6UXP - chains A and B; structure by X-ray diffraction, 2.49 A resolution.

Chain A (and B):
Protein: Bcl-2 homologous antagonist/killer
Source organism: Homo sapiens
Notes: fragment: Core/dimerisation domain, residues 68-148; chain B of this document is another copy of the same molecule, construct and numbering; everything in this record applies to it too
Reference sequence: Q16611 (BAK_HUMAN); residue numbers follow UniProt; this construct covers 68-148
Amino-acid sequence (85 residues; each row starts with the number of its first residue):
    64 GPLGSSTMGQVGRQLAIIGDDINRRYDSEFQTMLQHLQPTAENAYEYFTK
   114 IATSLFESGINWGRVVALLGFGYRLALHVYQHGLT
Not modelled in the structure: 64-67, 147-148 (chain B: 64-70, 146-148)
Construct notes: expression tag (64-67)
UniProt features mapped onto this chain:
  - motif: Val74 to Arg88 (BH3), Ser117 to Tyr136 (BH1)

How chain A and chain B interact:
Pairs across the interface - 73 pairs, chain A then chain B:
  Thr70(A) with Leu100(B)
  Met71(A) with Tyr110(B), hydrophobic; Lys113(B); Ile114(B); Ser117(B)
  Gly72(A) with Ser117(B), hydrogen bond (backbone-side chain)
  Val74(A) with Ile114(B), hydrophobic
  Gly75(A) with Ile114(B); Ser117(B); Leu118(B)
  Arg76(A) with Ser117(B)
  Gln77(A) with Glu92(B), hydrogen bond; Met96(B)
  Leu78(A) with Phe93(B), hydrophobic; Ile114(B), hydrophobic; Leu118(B)
  Ala79(A) with Leu118(B); Arg127(B)
  Ile81(A) with Tyr89(B), hydrophobic; Glu92(B)
  Gly82(A) with Asn124(B); Gly126(B); Arg127(B); Ala130(B)
  Asp83(A) with Asn124(B), hydrogen bond; Arg127(B), salt bridge
  Asp84(A) with Tyr89(B), hydrogen bond
  Ile85(A) with Tyr89(B), hydrophobic; Trp125(B), hydrophobic
  Asn86(A) with Asn124(B); Trp125(B), hydrogen bond; Gly126(B)
  Arg88(A) with Arg88(B); Tyr89(B)
  Tyr89(A) with Ile81(B), hydrophobic; Asp84(B); Ile85(B), hydrophobic; Arg88(B), hydrogen bond
  Asp90(A) with Trp125(B), hydrogen bond
  Phe93(A) with Leu78(B), hydrophobic; Trp125(B), hydrophobic
  Met96(A) with Gln77(B); Leu78(B), hydrophobic
  Leu100(A) with Met71(B), hydrophobic
  Tyr110(A) with Met71(B), hydrophobic
  Ile114(A) with Val74(B), hydrophobic; Leu78(B), hydrophobic
  Ser117(A) with Gly75(B)
  Leu118(A) with Gly75(B); Leu78(B); Ala79(B), hydrophobic
  Asn124(A) with Gly82(B); Asp83(B), hydrogen bond; Asn86(B)
  Trp125(A) with Ile85(B), hydrophobic; Asn86(B), hydrogen bond; Asp90(B), hydrogen bond; Phe93(B), hydrophobic; Gly133(B); Tyr136(B), hydrophobic; Arg137(B)
  Gly126(A) with Gly82(B); Ile85(B); Asn86(B)
  Arg127(A) with Ala79(B); Gly82(B); Asp83(B), salt bridge
  Val129(A) with Val129(B)
  Ala130(A) with Gly82(B)
  Gly133(A) with Trp125(B)
  Phe134(A) with Val74(B), hydrophobic; Leu78(B), hydrophobic
  Tyr136(A) with Trp125(B), hydrophobic
Other interface residues (no listed pair), chain A (38 interface residues in all): Glu92, Leu131, Leu132, Arg137
Other interface residues (no listed pair), chain B (39 interface residues in all): Gly72, His99, Ser121, Leu131, Leu132, Phe134

In short:
38 residues of chain A face 39 of chain B across their interface; the contacts include 10 hydrogen bonds and 2
salt bridges. Among the polar pairs are Asp83(A)-Arg127(B), Gly72(A)-Ser117(B) and Gln77(A)-Glu92(B).
Both chains are Bcl-2 homologous antagonist/killer (Homo sapiens). Entry 6UXP (Crystal structure of BAK core
domain BH3-groove-dimer in complex with phosphatidylglycerol) was determined by X-ray diffraction together
with 6UXM, 6UXN, 6UXO, 6UXQ and 6UXR from the same study.
